257L - chain A; structure by X-ray diffraction, 1.90 A resolution.

# Chain A
Molecule: Protein (lysozyme)
Source organism: Enterobacteria phage T4
Notes: EC 3.2.1.17
Reference sequence: P00720 (LYS_BPT4); residue numbers follow UniProt; this construct covers 1-164
Chain sequence (164 residues; each row starts with the number of its first residue):
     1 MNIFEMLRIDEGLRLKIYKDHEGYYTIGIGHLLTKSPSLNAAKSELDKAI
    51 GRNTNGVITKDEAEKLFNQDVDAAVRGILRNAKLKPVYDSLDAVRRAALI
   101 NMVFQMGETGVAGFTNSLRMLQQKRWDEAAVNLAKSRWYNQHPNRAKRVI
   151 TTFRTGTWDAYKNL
Unresolved in the structure: 163-164
Sequence notes: engineered mutation His-21 (Thr in P00720), Thr-54 (Cys in P00720), Ala-97 (Cys in P00720), His-142 (Thr in P00720)
Residues lining bound ligands: 2-hydroxyethyl disulfide (HED): Ile-3, Asp-72, Val-75, Tyr-88, Ala-93, Ile-100
Swiss-Prot annotation at these positions:
  - active site (Proton donor/acceptor): Glu-11, Asp-20
  - binding site (substrate): Leu-32, Phe-104, Ser-117, Asn-132
  - mutagenesis: Glu-11 (E11A/F/H/M/N: Complete loss of enzymatic activity; E11N: Loss of 84% of enzymatic activity; E11Q: Complete loss of activity), Asp-20 (D20A/N/S/T: Complete loss of enzymatic activity; D20C: Nearly no effet on specific enzymatic activity; D20E/Q: Loss of 99% of enzymatic activity), Thr-26 (T26E: Complete loss of activity at neutral pH; covalently bound substrate; T26H: Facilitates transglycosylation more effectively than hydrolysis; covalently bound substrate), Gly-30 (G30A: Almost complete loss of enzymatic activity; G30F: Almost complete loss of enzymatic activity. The enzyme is destabilized by 1.5 kcal/mol), Ser-117 (S117F: 10-fold decrease in enzymatic activity; S117I: 500-fold decrease in enzymatic activity; S117V: 50-fold decrease in enzymatic activity), Asn-132 (N132I: 5-fold decrease in enzymatic activity; N132M/F: 2-fold decrease in enzymatic activity)

# Overview
Bound to chain A: 2-hydroxyethyl disulfide. UniProt lists active-site residues Glu-11 and Asp-20, 4
substrate-binding residues and 6 mutagenesis sites.
Chain A is Protein (lysozyme) (Enterobacteria phage T4); the structure, An adaptable metal-binding site
engineered into T4 lysozyme, was determined by X-ray diffraction, deposited together with 258L, 260L, 1EPY and
259L.
